Entry 6AFN (X-ray diffraction, 1.40 A resolution); this record covers chain A.

== Chain A ==
Protein: Beta-lactamase
Source organism: Burkholderia thailandensis
Notes: EC 3.5.2.6
UniProt: A0A2Z4SUB5 (A0A2Z4SUB5_BURTH); the author numbering skips numbers that UniProt does not, so the offset changes along the chain: 26-238 = UniProt 31-243; 240-252 = UniProt 244-256; 254-291 = UniProt 257-294
Sequence (268 residues; row label = number of the first residue in the row; note: 2 numbers in that range are skipped by the numbering (no residue carries them; nothing is unmodelled there)):
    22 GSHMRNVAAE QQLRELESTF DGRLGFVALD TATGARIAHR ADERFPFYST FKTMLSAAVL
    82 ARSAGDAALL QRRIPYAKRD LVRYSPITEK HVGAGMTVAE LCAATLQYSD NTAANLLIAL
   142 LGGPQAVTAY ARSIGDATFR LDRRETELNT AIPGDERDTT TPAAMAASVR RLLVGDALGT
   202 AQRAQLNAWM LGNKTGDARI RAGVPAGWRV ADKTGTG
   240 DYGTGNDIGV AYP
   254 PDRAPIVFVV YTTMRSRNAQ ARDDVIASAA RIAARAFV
Differences from the reference sequence: expression tag (22-25); engineered mutation Tyr69 (Cys74 in A0A2Z4SUB5)
Covalently attached groups: compound CB4 linked to Ser70
Ligand contacts: CB4 (pinacol[[2-amino-alpha-(1-carboxy-1-methylethoxyimino)-4-thiazoleacetyl]amino]methaneboronate): Tyr69, Lys73, Arg104, Tyr105, Ser130, Asn132, Glu166, Asn170, Lys234, Thr235, Gly236, Thr237, Gly238, Asp240
What the authors report for this chain:
  - binding site for CB4: Arg104, Thr237 to Asp240
  - conformationally variable residues: Tyr105
  - catalytic residues: Ser70, Thr237
  - mutagenesis - C69Y: increased catalytic activity on CAZ
  - catalytic residues: Lys73, Glu166, Asn170 (citing earlier work)

== In short ==
Compound CB4 is covalently linked to Ser70. From the paper: catalytic residues Ser70, Thr237 and Lys73 among
others; C69Y increases catalytic activity on CAZ.
Chain A is Beta-lactamase (Burkholderia thailandensis); the structure, Crystal structure of class A
b-lactamase, PenL, variant Cys69Tyr, from Burkholderia thailandensis, in complex with ceftazidime-like ...,
was determined by X-ray diffraction, deposited together with 6AFM, 6AFO and 6AFP.
